PDB entry 6JC6 | X-ray diffraction, 1.90 A resolution | chains A and C

[Chain A (and C)]
Name: shCP
Organism: Stichodactyla haddoni
Notes: chain C of this document is another copy of the same molecule, construct and numbering; everything in this record applies to it too
Sequence (228 residues; each row starts with the number of its first residue; note: 2 numbers in that range are skipped by the numbering (no residue carries them; nothing is unmodelled there); numbers below 1 keep their minus sign (Met-4 is residue -4)):
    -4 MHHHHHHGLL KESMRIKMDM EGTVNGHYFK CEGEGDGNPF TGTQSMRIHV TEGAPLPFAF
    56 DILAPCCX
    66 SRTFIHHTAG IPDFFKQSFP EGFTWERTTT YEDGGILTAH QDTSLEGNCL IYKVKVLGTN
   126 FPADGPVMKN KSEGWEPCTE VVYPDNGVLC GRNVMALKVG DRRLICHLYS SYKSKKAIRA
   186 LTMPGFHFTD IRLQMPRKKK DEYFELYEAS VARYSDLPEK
Disordered / not traced: -4 to 2
Glycans and other covalent adducts: covalent link BJO_63-Ser66
Modified positions: BJO ((4Z)-4-amino-4-{1-(carboxymethyl)-5-oxo-4-[(4-oxocyclohexa-2,5-dien-1-ylidene)methyl]-1,5-dihydro-2H-imidazol-2-ylidene}butanoic acid) at position 63

[Interface between chain A and chain C]
Pairs across the interface (49; chain A residue first):
  Glu97(A) - Arg157(C)  salt bridge
  Glu97(A) - Tyr174(C)
  Glu141(A) - Phe191(C)
  Pro142(A) - Phe193(C)
  Pro142(A) - Ser220(C)
  Tyr148(A) - Ile170(C)
  Asp150(A) - Arg167(C)  salt bridge
  Asn151(A) - Arg167(C)
  Arg157(A) - Glu97(C)  salt bridge
  Arg157(A) - Val159(C)
  Arg157(A) - Ile170(C)
  Val159(A) - Arg157(C)
  Val159(A) - Val159(C)  hydrophobic
  Ala161(A) - Phe191(C)  hydrophobic
  Arg167(A) - Asp150(C)  salt bridge
  Arg167(A) - Asn151(C)  hydrogen bond
  Ile170(A) - Tyr148(C)
  Ile170(A) - Arg157(C)
  His172(A) - Tyr174(C)
  Tyr174(A) - Glu97(C)
  Tyr174(A) - His172(C)
  Phe191(A) - Glu141(C)
  Phe191(A) - Pro142(C)
  Phe191(A) - Ala161(C)  hydrophobic
  Phe193(A) - Pro142(C)
  Asp195(A) - Leu222(C)
  Ile196(A) - Leu222(C)
  Arg197(A) - Ser220(C)
  Arg197(A) - Leu222(C)  hydrogen bond (side chain-backbone)
  Arg197(A) - Pro223(C)  hydrogen bond (side chain-backbone)
  Arg197(A) - Glu224(C)  salt bridge
  Gln199(A) - Glu224(C)
  Gln199(A) - Lys225(C)  hydrogen bond (side chain-backbone)
  Tyr212(A) - Lys225(C)
  Ala214(A) - Leu222(C)
  Val216(A) - Leu222(C)  hydrophobic
  Arg218(A) - Arg218(C)
  Ser220(A) - Pro142(C)
  Ser220(A) - Arg197(C)
  Leu222(A) - Asp195(C)
  Leu222(A) - Ile196(C)
  Leu222(A) - Arg197(C)  hydrogen bond (backbone-side chain)
  Leu222(A) - Ala214(C)
  Leu222(A) - Val216(C)  hydrophobic
  Pro223(A) - Arg197(C)  hydrogen bond (backbone-side chain)
  Glu224(A) - Arg197(C)  salt bridge
  Glu224(A) - Gln199(C)
  Lys225(A) - Gln199(C)  hydrogen bond (backbone-side chain)
  Lys225(A) - Tyr212(C)
Interface residues without a listed pair, chain A (34 interface residues in all): Cys143, Thr144, Val146, Asn158, Arg168, Asp221
Interface residues without a listed pair, chain C (32 interface residues in all): Cys143, Thr144, Val146, Arg168

[In short]
Chain A and chain C form an interface of 34 and 32 residues respectively, with 7 hydrogen bonds and 6 salt
bridges. Polar pairs include Glu97(A)-Arg157(C), Asp150(A)-Arg167(C) and Arg197(A)-Glu224(C).
Both chains are shCP (Stichodactyla haddoni). Entry 6JC6 (Crystal structure of the purple chromoprotein of
Stichodactyla haddoni with a Glu-Tyr-Gly tri-peptide chromophore) was determined by X-ray diffraction together
with 6JC5 from the same study.
